8U9R - chains A and B of the 14 polymer chains in the assembly; structure by X-ray diffraction, 3.34 A resolution.

# Chain A
Name: DNA-directed RNA polymerase II subunit RPB1
Source organism: Saccharomyces cerevisiae
Notes: EC 2.7.7.6
UniProt: P04050 (RPB1_YEAST); residue numbers follow UniProt; this construct covers 1-1733
Chain sequence (1733 residues; numbered 1 to 1733; the number before each row is that of its first residue):
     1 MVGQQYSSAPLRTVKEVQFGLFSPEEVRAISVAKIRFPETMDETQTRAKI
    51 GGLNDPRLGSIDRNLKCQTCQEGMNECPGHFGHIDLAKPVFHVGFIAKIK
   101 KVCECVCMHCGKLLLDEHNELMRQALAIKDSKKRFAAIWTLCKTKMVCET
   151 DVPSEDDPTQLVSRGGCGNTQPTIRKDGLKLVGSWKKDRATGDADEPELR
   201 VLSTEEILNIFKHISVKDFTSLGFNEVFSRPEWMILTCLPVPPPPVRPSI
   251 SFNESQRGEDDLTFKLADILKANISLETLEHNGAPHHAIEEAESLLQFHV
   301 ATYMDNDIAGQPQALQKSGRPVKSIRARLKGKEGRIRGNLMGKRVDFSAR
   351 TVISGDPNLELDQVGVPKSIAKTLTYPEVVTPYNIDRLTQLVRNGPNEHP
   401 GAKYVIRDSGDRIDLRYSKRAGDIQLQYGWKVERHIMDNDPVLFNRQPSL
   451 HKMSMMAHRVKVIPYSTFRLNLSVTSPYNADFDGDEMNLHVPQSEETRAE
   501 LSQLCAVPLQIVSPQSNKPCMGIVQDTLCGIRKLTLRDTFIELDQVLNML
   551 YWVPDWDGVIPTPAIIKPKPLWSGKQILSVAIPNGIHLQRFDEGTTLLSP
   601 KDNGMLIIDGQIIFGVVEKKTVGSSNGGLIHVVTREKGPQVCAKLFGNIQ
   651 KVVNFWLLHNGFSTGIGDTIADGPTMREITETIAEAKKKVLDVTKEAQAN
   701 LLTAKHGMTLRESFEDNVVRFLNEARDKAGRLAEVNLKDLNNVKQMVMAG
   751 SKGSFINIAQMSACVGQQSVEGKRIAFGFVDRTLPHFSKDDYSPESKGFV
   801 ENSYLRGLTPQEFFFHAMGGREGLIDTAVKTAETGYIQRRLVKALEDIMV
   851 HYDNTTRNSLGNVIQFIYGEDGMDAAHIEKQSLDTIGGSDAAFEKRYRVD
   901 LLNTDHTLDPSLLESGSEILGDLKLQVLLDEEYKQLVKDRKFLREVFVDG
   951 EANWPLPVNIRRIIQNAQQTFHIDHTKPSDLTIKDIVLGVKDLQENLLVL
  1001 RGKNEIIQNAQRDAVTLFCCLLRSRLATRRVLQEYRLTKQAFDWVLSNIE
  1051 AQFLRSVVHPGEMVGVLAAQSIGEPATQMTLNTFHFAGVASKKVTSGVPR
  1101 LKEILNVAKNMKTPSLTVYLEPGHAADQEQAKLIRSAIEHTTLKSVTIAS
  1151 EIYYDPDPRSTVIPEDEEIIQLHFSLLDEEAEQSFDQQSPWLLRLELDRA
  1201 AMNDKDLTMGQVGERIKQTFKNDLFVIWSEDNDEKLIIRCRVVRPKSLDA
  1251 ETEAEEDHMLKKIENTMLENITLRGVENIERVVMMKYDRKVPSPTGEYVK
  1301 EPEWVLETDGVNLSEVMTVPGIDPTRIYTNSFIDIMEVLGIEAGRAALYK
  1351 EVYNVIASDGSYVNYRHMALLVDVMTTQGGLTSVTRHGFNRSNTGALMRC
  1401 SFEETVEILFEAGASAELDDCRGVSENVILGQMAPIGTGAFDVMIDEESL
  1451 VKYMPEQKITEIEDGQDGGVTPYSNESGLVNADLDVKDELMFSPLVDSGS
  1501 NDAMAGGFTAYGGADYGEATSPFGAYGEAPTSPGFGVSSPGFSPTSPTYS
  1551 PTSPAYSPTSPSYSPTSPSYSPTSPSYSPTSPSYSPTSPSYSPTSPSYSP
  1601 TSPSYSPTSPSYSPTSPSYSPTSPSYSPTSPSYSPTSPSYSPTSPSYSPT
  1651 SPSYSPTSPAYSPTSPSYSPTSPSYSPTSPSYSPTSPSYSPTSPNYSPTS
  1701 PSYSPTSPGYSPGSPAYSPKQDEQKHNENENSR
Not modelled in the structure: 1-2, 154-162, 166, 187-197, 253-255, 319-320, 336, 1157-1160, 1173-1186, 1244-1254, 1455-1733
Swiss-Prot annotation at these positions:
  - region: Pro248 to Asp260 (Lid loop), Asn306 to Lys323 (Rudder loop), Pro810 to Glu822 (Bridging helix)
  - binding site (Zn(2+)): Cys67, Cys70, Cys77, His80, Cys107, Cys110, Cys148, Cys167
  - binding site (Mg(2+)): Asp481, Asp483, Asp485
  - modified residue: Thr1471 (Phosphothreonine)
  - cross-link (Glycyl lysine isopeptide (Lys-Gly)): Lys695 (interchain with G-Cter in ubiquitin), Lys1246 (interchain with G-Cter in ubiquitin), Lys1350 (interchain with G-Cter in ubiquitin)
Ion coordination: Zn2+ site 1: Cys67, Cys70, Cys77, His80; Zn2+ site 2 near Cys167 (its only coordinating residue here); Mg2+ site 1: Asp481, Asp483, Asp485 (together with ATP); Mg2+ site 2: Asp481, Asp483 (together with ATP)
Small-molecule neighbours: ATP (adenosine-5'-triphosphate): Arg446, Pro448, Asn479, Asp481, Asp483, Asp485, Thr827, Gln1078, Leu1081, Phe1084, His1085
Reported in the primary citation:
  - Mg2+ coordination: Asp481, Asp483, Asp485
  - binding site for ATP: Arg446, Asn479, Gln1078, Leu1081, Phe1084, His1085
  - specificity-determining residues: Arg446
  - contacts within the chain: Thr834-Thr1077 (hydrogen bond)

# Chain B
Name: DNA-directed RNA polymerase subunit beta
Source organism: Saccharomyces cerevisiae
Notes: EC 2.7.7.6
UniProt: A0A6A5Q4H2 (A0A6A5Q4H2_YEASX); residues 1-1224 here = UniProt positions 1-1224
Chain sequence (1224 residues; row label = number of the first residue in the row):
     1 MSDLANSEKYYDEDPYGFEDESAPITAEDSWAVISAFFREKGLVSQQLDS
    51 FNQFVDYTLQDIICEDSTLILEQLAQHTTESDNISRKYEISFGKIYVTKP
   101 MVNESDGVTHALYPQEARLRNLTYSSGLFVDVKKRTYEAIDVPGRELKYE
   151 LIAEESEDDSESGKVFIGRLPIMLRSKNCYLSEATESDLYKLKECPFDMG
   201 GYFIINGSEKVLIAQERSAGNIVQVFKKAAPSPISHVAEIRSALEKGSRF
   251 ISTLQVKLYGREGSSARTIKATLPYIKQDIPIVIIFRALGIIPDGEILEH
   301 ICYDVNDWQMLEMLKPCVEDGFVIQDRETALDFIGRRGTALGIKKEKRIQ
   351 YAKDILQKEFLPHITQLEGFESRKAFFLGYMINRLLLCALDRKDQDDRDH
   401 FGKKRLDLAGPLLAQLFKTLFKKLTKDIFRYMQRTVEEAHDFNMKLAINA
   451 KTITSGLKYALATGNWGEQKKAMSSRAGVSQVLNRYTYSSTLSHLRRTNT
   501 PIGRDGKLAKPRQLHNTHWGLVCPAETPEGQACGLVKNLSLMSCISVGTD
   551 PMPIITFLSEWGMEPLEDYVPHQSPDATRVFVNGVWHGVHRNPARLMETL
   601 RTLRRKGDINPEVSMIRDIREKELKIFTDAGRVYRPLFIVEDDESLGHKE
   651 LKVRKGHIAKLMATEYQDIEGGFEDVEEYTWSSLLNEGLVEYIDAEEEES
   701 ILIAMQPEDLEPAEANEENDLDVDPAKRIRVSHHATTFTHCEIHPSMILG
   751 VAASIIPFPDHNQSPRNTYQSAMGKQAMGVFLTNYNVRMDTMANILYYPQ
   801 KPLGTTRAMEYLKFRELPAGQNAIVAIACYSGYNQEDSMIMNQSSIDRGL
   851 FRSLFFRSYMDQEKKYGMSITETFEKPQRTNTLRMKHGTYDKLDDDGLIA
   901 PGVRVSGEDVIIGKTTPISPDEEELGQRTAYHSKRDASTPLRSTENGIVD
   951 QVLVTTNQDGLKFVKVRVRTTKIPQIGDKFASRHGQKGTIGITYRREDMP
  1001 FTAEGIVPDLIINPHAIPSRMTVAHLIECLLSKVAALSGNEGDASPFTDI
  1051 TVEGISKLLREHGYQSRGFEVMYNGHTGKKLMAQIFFGPTYYQRLRHMVD
  1101 DKIHARARGPMQVLTRQPVEGRSRDGGLRFGEMERDCMIAHGAASFLKER
  1151 LMEASDAFRVHICGICGLMTVIAKLNHNQFECKGCDNKIDIYQIHIPYAA
  1201 KLLFQELMAMNITPRLYTDRSRDF
Not modelled in the structure: 1-19, 65-89, 133-164, 247, 336-347, 434-445, 503-509, 643-650, 667-679, 713-725, 879-883, 917-933
Ion coordination: Zn2+: Cys1163, Cys1166, Cys1182, Cys1185
Small-molecule neighbours: ATP (adenosine-5'-triphosphate): Arg766, Asp837, Gly985, Lys987, Ser1019, Arg1020
Reported in the primary citation:
  - mutagenesis - E529A, E529D, Y769F: increased catalytic activity (citing earlier work)
  - mutagenesis - E529Q: decreased catalytic activity (citing earlier work)

# Interface between chain A and chain B
Residue-residue contacts - 451 pairs, chain A then chain B:
  Gln4(A) with Phe1158(B); Arg1159(B), hydrogen bond
  Gln5(A) with Arg1159(B); Leu1175(B); Asn1176(B)
  Tyr6(A) with Leu1175(B)
  Ser7(A) with Arg1159(B); His1161(B), hydrogen bond; Gln1193(B), hydrogen bond
  Ser8(A) with Asn1178(B), hydrogen bond; Phe1180(B)
  Ala9(A) with His1161(B); Ile1191(B), hydrophobic; Gln1193(B)
  Pro10(A) with Ile1191(B); Tyr1192(B); Gln1193(B), hydrogen bond (backbone-backbone)
  Leu11(A) with Gln1193(B); His1195(B)
  Arg12(A) with Tyr1192(B); Gln1193(B), hydrogen bond (backbone-backbone); Ile1194(B); Thr1218(B), hydrogen bond
  Thr13(A) with Thr1218(B)
  Val14(A) with Tyr1217(B)
  Lys15(A) with Tyr1217(B), hydrogen bond (backbone-backbone); Thr1218(B); Asp1219(B); Arg1220(B)
  Glu16(A) with Arg1215(B); Leu1216(B); Tyr1217(B), hydrogen bond (backbone-backbone); Asp1219(B); Arg1220(B); Ser1221(B), hydrogen bond (side chain-backbone); Arg1222(B)
  Val17(A) with Arg1215(B); Leu1216(B), hydrophobic
  Gln18(A) with Thr1213(B); Pro1214(B); Arg1215(B), hydrogen bond (backbone-backbone)
  Phe19(A) with Thr1213(B); Pro1214(B), hydrophobic
  Gly20(A) with Ile1212(B); Thr1213(B), hydrogen bond (backbone-backbone)
  Leu21(A) with Asn1211(B); Ile1212(B), hydrophobic; Thr1213(B), hydrogen bond (backbone-side chain); Arg1215(B)
  Phe22(A) with Leu1168(B), hydrophobic; Met1208(B), hydrophobic; Asn1211(B); Ile1212(B); Thr1213(B)
  Glu26(A) with Arg1215(B), salt bridge
  Val27(A) with Asn1211(B)
  Ala29(A) with Lys1183(B); Gly1184(B)
  Thr69(A) with Lys1174(B)
  Cys70(A) with Ala1173(B)
  Gln71(A) with Lys1174(B)
  Glu72(A) with Ala1173(B); Lys1174(B); Leu1175(B), hydrogen bond (side chain-backbone); Asn1176(B)
  Asn75(A) with Arg1116(B)
  Glu76(A) with Phe1158(B); Arg1159(B), salt bridge; Leu1175(B)
  Pro78(A) with Met1169(B), hydrophobic; Lys1201(B), hydrogen bond (backbone-side chain); Gln1205(B), hydrogen bond (backbone-side chain)
  Phe81(A) with Gln1205(B); Met1208(B), hydrophobic; Ala1209(B)
  His92(A) with Met1210(B), hydrogen bond (side chain-backbone)
  Phe95(A) with Ile1212(B), hydrophobic
  Phe228(A) with Arg1215(B)
  Trp233(A) with Asn1211(B), hydrogen bond (backbone-side chain)
  Leu236(A) with Asn1211(B)
  Pro240(A) with Met1208(B); Asn1211(B)
  Pro242(A) with Ala1209(B), hydrophobic
  Pro243(A) with Gln1205(B)
  Pro245(A) with Leu1114(B); Tyr1198(B); Lys1201(B)
  Val246(A) with Leu1114(B); Leu1202(B), hydrophobic; Gln1205(B)
  Pro248(A) with Leu1114(B)
  Tyr303(A) with Ala1209(B)
  Met304(A) with Ala1209(B); Met1210(B), hydrophobic
  Leu315(A) with Met473(B), hydrophobic
  Ser318(A) with Met473(B)
  Pro321(A) with Met473(B)
  Ile325(A) with Glu1206(B); Ala1209(B), hydrophobic; Met1210(B), hydrophobic
  Arg328(A) with Glu1206(B), salt bridge
  Leu329(A) with Glu1206(B); Leu1207(B), hydrophobic
  Lys332(A) with Arg1129(B)
  Arg335(A) with Ala1199(B); Leu1203(B); Glu1206(B), salt bridge
  Arg337(A) with Glu1132(B), salt bridge
  Gly338(A) with Arg1129(B), hydrogen bond (backbone-side chain)
  Asn339(A) with Thr1115(B); Gln1117(B), hydrogen bond; Asp1156(B); Ala1199(B)
  Leu340(A) with Pro1197(B), hydrophobic; Ala1199(B), hydrophobic; Ala1200(B); Leu1203(B), hydrophobic
  Met341(A) with Glu1132(B); Arg1135(B)
  Gly342(A) with Arg1129(B), hydrogen bond (backbone-side chain); Phe1130(B); Gly1131(B)
  Lys343(A) with Gln1117(B); Leu1128(B); Arg1129(B); Phe1130(B), hydrogen bond (backbone-backbone); Leu1151(B), hydrogen bond (side chain-backbone); Ser1155(B); Asp1156(B), salt bridge; Pro1197(B)
  Arg344(A) with Gln1117(B); Pro1118(B); Val1119(B); Glu1120(B); Gly1127(B), hydrogen bond (side chain-backbone); Leu1128(B); Arg1129(B); Ala1154(B); Ser1155(B), hydrogen bond (backbone-side chain)
  Val345(A) with Pro1118(B); Gly1127(B); Leu1128(B), hydrogen bond (backbone-backbone); Phe1130(B), hydrophobic; Arg1150(B); Ala1154(B)
  Asp346(A) with Arg1106(B), salt bridge; Arg1108(B), salt bridge; Met1111(B); Pro1118(B); Arg1150(B); Ala1154(B), hydrogen bond (backbone-backbone)
  Phe347(A) with Arg1106(B), hydrogen bond (backbone-backbone); Ala1107(B), hydrophobic; Arg1108(B); Arg1150(B)
  Ser348(A) with Ala1105(B); Arg1106(B), hydrogen bond (backbone-backbone); Leu1128(B), hydrogen bond (side chain-backbone)
  Ala349(A) with His1104(B); Ala1105(B), hydrophobic; Leu1128(B)
  Arg350(A) with Ile1103(B); His1104(B), hydrogen bond (backbone-backbone); Leu1128(B)
  Thr351(A) with Val1099(B); Ile1103(B)
  Val352(A) with Gly977(B); Thr989(B); Val1099(B), hydrophobic
  Ser354(A) with Thr989(B); Ile990(B), hydrogen bond (side chain-backbone)
  Gly355(A) with Tyr833(B)
  Asp356(A) with Tyr833(B), hydrogen bond
  Pro357(A) with Ser831(B); Gly832(B); Tyr833(B)
  Asn358(A) with Tyr833(B), hydrogen bond
  Ser369(A) with Ile1103(B)
  Ile370(A) with Ile1103(B), hydrophobic; Ala1105(B), hydrophobic
  Thr373(A) with Ala1105(B); Ala1107(B)
  Leu374(A) with Ala1105(B), hydrophobic; Arg1106(B)
  Arg412(A) with Arg1108(B)
  Glu433(A) with Arg1108(B)
  Leu443(A) with Phe1130(B), hydrophobic; Met1138(B), hydrophobic; Phe1146(B), hydrophobic
  Gln447(A) with Glu1134(B)
  Ser449(A) with Met1133(B); Glu1134(B), hydrogen bond; Cys1137(B), hydrogen bond (backbone-side chain)
  His451(A) with Cys1137(B), hydrogen bond (backbone-side chain)
  Lys452(A) with His1141(B), hydrogen bond (backbone-side chain)
  Met455(A) with Phe1130(B), hydrophobic; Glu1134(B); Cys1137(B), hydrophobic; His1141(B), hydrogen bond (backbone-side chain)
  Tyr465(A) with Ile976(B), hydrophobic
  Ser466(A) with Gln975(B); Val1099(B); Asp1100(B), hydrogen bond; Ile1103(B)
  Thr467(A) with Ile976(B); Gly977(B)
  Arg469(A) with Tyr833(B); Ile976(B); Gly991(B), hydrogen bond (side chain-backbone)
  Leu472(A) with Gln835(B)
  Thr475(A) with Glu836(B)
  Asp481(A) with Glu836(B)
  Phe482(A) with Gln835(B); Glu836(B), hydrogen bond (backbone-backbone); Ser838(B); Thr989(B), hydrogen bond (backbone-side chain)
  Asp483(A) with Glu836(B); Asp837(B); Lys987(B), salt bridge; Gly988(B)
  Gly484(A) with Thr989(B)
  Glu486(A) with Lys1102(B), salt bridge
  Asn488(A) with Leu1128(B)
  His490(A) with Phe1130(B); Arg1150(B), hydrogen bond
  Val491(A) with Arg1150(B), hydrogen bond (backbone-side chain)
  Pro492(A) with Glu1149(B)
  Gln493(A) with Arg1108(B); Glu1149(B), hydrogen bond (backbone-side chain); Glu1153(B)
  Ser494(A) with Glu1149(B), hydrogen bond (backbone-side chain)
  Glu496(A) with Ser1145(B), hydrogen bond
  Thr497(A) with Ser1145(B); Phe1146(B); Glu1149(B), hydrogen bond
  Glu500(A) with Ala1143(B); Ala1144(B), hydrogen bond (side chain-backbone); Ser1145(B), hydrogen bond; Phe1146(B), hydrogen bond (side chain-backbone)
  Leu501(A) with Phe1146(B), hydrophobic
  Cys505(A) with Met1138(B), hydrophobic; His1141(B)
  Gln510(A) with His1141(B), hydrogen bond
  Val524(A) with Gln835(B); Glu836(B)
  Gln525(A) with Gln835(B); Glu836(B), hydrogen bond (side chain-backbone); Asn1013(B); His1015(B)
  Asp526(A) with Cys829(B), hydrogen bond; Gly832(B), hydrogen bond (side chain-backbone); Gln835(B); Asn1013(B), hydrogen bond; His1015(B)
  Thr527(A) with Gln835(B)
  Cys529(A) with His1015(B)
  Gln545(A) with Lys1079(B)
  Asn654(A) with Gln835(B)
  Leu657(A) with Cys829(B), hydrophobic
  Leu658(A) with Tyr830(B); Asn1074(B), hydrogen bond (backbone-side chain); His1076(B); Leu1081(B)
  His659(A) with Asn1074(B); Thr1077(B); Lys1080(B); Leu1081(B)
  Asn660(A) with Leu1081(B); Met1082(B), hydrogen bond (backbone-backbone); Ala1083(B), hydrogen bond (backbone-backbone)
  Gly661(A) with Leu1081(B); Ala1083(B)
  Phe662(A) with Ala828(B); Cys829(B), hydrogen bond (backbone-backbone); Pro1014(B)
  Ser663(A) with Ile827(B), hydrogen bond (side chain-backbone); Ala828(B); Pro1014(B); Gln1084(B); Ile1085(B); Phe1086(B), hydrogen bond (side chain-backbone)
  Thr664(A) with Ile827(B); Pro1014(B); Leu1026(B); Phe1086(B)
  Gly665(A) with Leu1026(B); Phe1069(B); Phe1086(B)
  Ile666(A) with Val1023(B), hydrophobic; Leu1026(B), hydrophobic; Ile1027(B), hydrophobic; Leu1030(B), hydrophobic; Arg1067(B); Phe1086(B), hydrophobic
  Asp668(A) with Phe1069(B)
  Ile670(A) with Glu1053(B); Arg1067(B)
  Asp672(A) with Glu1053(B)
  Thr680(A) with Ile729(B)
  Met746(A) with Pro1014(B); His1015(B), hydrogen bond; Pro1018(B), hydrophobic
  Ser751(A) with His1015(B)
  Lys752(A) with His1015(B)
  Gly753(A) with Pro1018(B)
  Asn757(A) with Pro1018(B), hydrogen bond (side chain-backbone); Met1021(B)
  Gln760(A) with Met1021(B)
  Met761(A) with Met1021(B), hydrophobic; Val1023(B), hydrophobic
  Glu771(A) with Lys510(B)
  Ala776(A) with Asn516(B)
  Gly778(A) with His400(B); His515(B); Asn516(B)
  Phe779(A) with Asn516(B); Glu699(B)
  Val780(A) with Glu699(B), hydrogen bond (backbone-side chain)
  Arg782(A) with Glu698(B), hydrogen bond (side chain-backbone); Glu699(B), hydrogen bond (side chain-backbone); Ser700(B); Ile701(B), hydrogen bond (side chain-backbone)
  Thr783(A) with Asn516(B), hydrogen bond (backbone-side chain)
  Pro785(A) with Glu698(B); Ile701(B); Leu702(B); Ile703(B), hydrogen bond (backbone-backbone)
  His786(A) with Trp519(B), hydrogen bond; Arg635(B); Leu702(B); Ile703(B), hydrogen bond (side chain-backbone); Met705(B), hydrogen bond; Glu742(B), salt bridge
  Phe787(A) with Leu702(B)
  Lys789(A) with Arg620(B)
  Glu801(A) with Ile729(B)
  Asn802(A) with Arg728(B); Ile729(B), hydrogen bond (side chain-backbone)
  Tyr804(A) with His761(B); Asn762(B); Gln763(B); Met1021(B), hydrophobic; Val1023(B), hydrophobic
  Leu805(A) with His761(B), hydrogen bond (backbone-side chain)
  Arg806(A) with Lys727(B), hydrogen bond (side chain-backbone); Arg728(B); His761(B); Glu1053(B), salt bridge
  Gly807(A) with Arg728(B), hydrogen bond (backbone-side chain); Asp760(B); His761(B)
  Leu808(A) with Arg728(B); Asp760(B), hydrogen bond (backbone-backbone); Phe1047(B)
  Thr809(A) with Ile729(B); Phe1047(B)
  Pro810(A) with Trp519(B); Met705(B), hydrophobic; Pro745(B), hydrophobic; Phe1047(B)
  Gln811(A) with Met705(B); Val731(B)
  Phe813(A) with Pro524(B), hydrophobic; Pro759(B); Asn767(B); Phe1047(B), hydrophobic
  Phe814(A) with Leu514(B), hydrophobic; His515(B); Trp519(B), hydrophobic
  His816(A) with Gln763(B); Ser764(B), hydrogen bond (side chain-backbone)
  Ala817(A) with Pro524(B), hydrophobic; Ser764(B)
  Met818(A) with Leu514(B)
  Arg821(A) with Arg512(B); Leu514(B); Pro524(B), hydrogen bond (side chain-backbone); Ala525(B); Thr527(B); Gly534(B)
  Glu822(A) with Gln513(B), hydrogen bond
  Leu824(A) with Cys533(B), hydrophobic; Thr768(B); Tyr769(B)
  Ile825(A) with Arg512(B); Gln513(B); Cys533(B)
  Ala828(A) with Gly530(B)
  Val829(A) with Arg512(B)
  Gln838(A) with Met1133(B)
  Arg839(A) with Glu1132(B), salt bridge
  Val842(A) with Asp1136(B)
  Lys843(A) with Glu1132(B), salt bridge; Arg1135(B)
  Glu846(A) with Arg1135(B), salt bridge
  Leu860(A) with Arg1222(B), hydrogen bond (backbone-side chain)
  Met1063(A) with Ile1139(B); Ala1140(B), hydrophobic
  Val1066(A) with Asp1136(B); Ile1139(B), hydrophobic; Ala1140(B)
  Gln1070(A) with Asp1136(B), hydrogen bond (side chain-backbone); Cys1137(B); Ala1140(B)
  Phe1084(A) with Gln763(B), hydrogen bond (backbone-side chain); Pro765(B), hydrophobic; Tyr769(B)
  His1085(A) with Gln763(B), hydrogen bond (backbone-side chain); Ser1019(B)
  Phe1086(A) with Gln763(B)
  Ala1087(A) with Gln763(B); Pro765(B)
  Lys1144(A) with Gly263(B)
  His1258(A) with Glu319(B), salt bridge
  Lys1261(A) with Arg267(B)
  Glu1269(A) with Gly263(B)
  Val1406(A) with Met1210(B), hydrophobic
  Leu1409(A) with Leu1207(B), hydrophobic
  Phe1410(A) with Met1210(B), hydrophobic; Ile1212(B), hydrophobic
  Asp1420(A) with Arg1220(B), salt bridge; Arg1222(B), salt bridge
  Arg1422(A) with Arg1222(B); Asp1223(B), hydrogen bond (side chain-backbone); Phe1224(B)
  Val1424(A) with Arg1135(B); Ile1139(B), hydrophobic
  Ser1425(A) with Arg1135(B), hydrogen bond
  Val1428(A) with Leu1151(B), hydrophobic
  Ile1429(A) with Pro1197(B); Ala1200(B); Leu1203(B), hydrophobic
  Leu1430(A) with His1195(B); Ile1196(B); Pro1197(B); Phe1204(B), hydrophobic
  Gly1431(A) with Lys1148(B), hydrogen bond (backbone-side chain); Met1152(B); His1195(B); Pro1197(B)
  Met1433(A) with Ala1144(B), hydrophobic; Ser1145(B); Lys1148(B)
  Ala1434(A) with Ala1144(B)
  Ile1436(A) with Ile1139(B); Gly1142(B); Ala1144(B)
  Thr1438(A) with Gly1142(B), hydrogen bond (backbone-backbone); Ala1144(B); Ser1145(B)
  Gly1439(A) with Ala1144(B)
Other interface residues (no listed pair), chain A (230 interface residues in all): Ile30, Met74, Cys77, Gly79, His80, Arg326, Ile353, Pro367, Thr375, Asn445, Leu450, Ala480, Leu504, Lys533, Gly667, Thr669, Asn742, Val743, Ile775, Asp781, Leu784, Ser788, Asp790, Glu795, Gly820, Glu1062, Leu1067, Asn1265, Gln1432, Gly1437
Other interface residues (no listed pair), chain B (205 interface residues in all): Glu262, Ser264, Lys393, Asp394, Asp397, Thr517, His518, Cys523, Glu529, Ala704, Arg730, Ala735, Ile748, Leu749, Arg766, Asn834, Lys979, Ile1017, Arg1020, Val1052, Gln1112, Gly1121, Leu1147, Thr1170, Ile1172

# In short
230 residues of chain A face 205 of chain B across their interface; the contacts include 90 hydrogen bonds and
18 salt bridges. Among the polar pairs are Glu26(A)-Arg1215(B), Glu76(A)-Arg1159(B) and Arg328(A)-Glu1206(B).
The paper reports a binding site for ATP at Arg446(A), Asn479(A) and Gln1078(A) among others; E529A, E529D and
Y769F of chain B increase catalytic activity.
Here chain A is DNA-directed RNA polymerase II subunit RPB1 and chain B is DNA-directed RNA polymerase subunit
beta, both from Saccharomyces cerevisiae. Entry 8U9R (Structural basis of transcription: RNA polymerase II
substrate binding and metal coordination using a free-electron laser) was determined by X-ray diffraction,
deposited together with 9BVT, 9BW0 and 8U9X.
